2CKP - chains A and B; structure by X-ray diffraction, 3.10 A resolution.

Chain A (and B):
Name: Choline kinase alpha
Source organism: Homo sapiens
Notes: EC 2.7.1.32; fragment: splice isoform 2, residues 50-439; chain B of this document is another copy of the same molecule, construct and numbering; everything in this record applies to it too
Reference sequence: P35790 (CHKA_HUMAN); the author numbering skips numbers that UniProt does not, so the offset changes along the chain: 50-156 = UniProt 50-156; 175-457 = UniProt 157-439
Amino-acid sequence (390 residues; numbered 50 to 457; 18 numbers in that range are skipped by the numbering (no residue carries them; nothing is unmodelled there); the number before each row is that of its first residue):
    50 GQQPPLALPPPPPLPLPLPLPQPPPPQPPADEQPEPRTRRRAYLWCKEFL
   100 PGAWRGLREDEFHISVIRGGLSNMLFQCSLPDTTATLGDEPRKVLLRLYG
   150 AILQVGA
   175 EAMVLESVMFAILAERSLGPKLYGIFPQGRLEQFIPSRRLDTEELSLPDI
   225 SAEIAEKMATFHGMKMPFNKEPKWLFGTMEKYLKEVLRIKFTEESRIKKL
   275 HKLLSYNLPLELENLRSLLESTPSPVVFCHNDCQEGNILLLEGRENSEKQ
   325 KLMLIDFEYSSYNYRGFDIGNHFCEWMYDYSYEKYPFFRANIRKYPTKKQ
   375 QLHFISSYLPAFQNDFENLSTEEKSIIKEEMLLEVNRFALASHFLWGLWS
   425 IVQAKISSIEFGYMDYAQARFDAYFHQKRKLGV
Not modelled in the structure: 50-85, 131-139, 149-156, 175, 262-268, 314-326 (chain B: 50-91, 118-121, 131-141, 148-156, 175-176, 256-277, 317-323, 388-389, 424-440)
Construct notes: conflict S220 (Gly202 in P35790), L422 (Gln404 in P35790)
Ligand contacts: ADP (adenosine-5'-diphosphate): I116, R117, N122, L124, L144, R146, P194, E206, Q207, F208, I209, S211, R212, R213, G310, N311, L313, I329, D330
UniProt features mapped onto this chain:
  - binding site (ATP): R117 to M123, R146
  - binding site (phosphocholine): G119 to S121
Reported in the primary citation:
  - binding site for ADP: R117, N122, L124, L144, R146, E206, Q207, I209, S211, R213, L313, D330
  - conformationally variable residues (side-chain flip): R117
  - catalytic residues: S121, N122, R146, D306, Q308, N311, D330 (proposed by the authors, not directly observed)

How chain A and chain B interact:
Pairs across the interface (40; chain A residue first):
  E97(A) - N243(B)
  E97(A) - K244(B)  hydrogen bond (backbone-backbone)
  E97(A) - E245(B)
  F98(A) - P241(B)
  F98(A) - F242(B)
  F98(A) - N243(B)
  F98(A) - K244(B)  hydrogen bond (backbone-side chain)
  P100(A) - K244(B)
  A176(A) - P201(B)
  V178(A) - V178(B)  hydrophobic
  V178(A) - S181(B)
  S181(A) - V182(B)
  V182(A) - S181(B)
  V182(A) - A185(B)  hydrophobic
  A185(A) - I186(B)  hydrophobic
  I186(A) - E189(B)
  E189(A) - I186(B)
  E189(A) - E189(B)
  E189(A) - R190(B)  salt bridge
  R190(A) - E189(B)  salt bridge
  L196(A) - P241(B)
  G198(A) - P241(B)
  I199(A) - P241(B)  hydrogen bond (backbone-backbone)
  I199(A) - F242(B)  hydrophobic
  P241(A) - F98(B)
  P241(A) - L196(B)
  P241(A) - Y197(B)
  P241(A) - G198(B)
  P241(A) - I199(B)  hydrogen bond (backbone-backbone)
  F242(A) - F98(B)
  F242(A) - I199(B)
  N243(A) - E97(B)  hydrogen bond (side chain-backbone)
  N243(A) - F98(B)
  K244(A) - E97(B)  hydrogen bond (backbone-backbone)
  K244(A) - F98(B)  hydrogen bond (side chain-backbone)
  K244(A) - R104(B)  hydrogen bond (backbone-side chain)
  E245(A) - K96(B)
  E245(A) - E97(B)
  E245(A) - R104(B)  salt bridge
  P246(A) - R104(B)
Interface residues without a listed pair, chain A (22 interface residues in all): P201, M240
Interface residues without a listed pair, chain B (24 interface residues in all): L99, M177, L179

Overview:
Chain A and chain B form an interface of 22 and 24 residues respectively, with 8 hydrogen bonds and 3 salt
bridges. Polar contacts include E189(A)-R190(B), E245(A)-R104(B) and F98(A)-K244(B). Ligands of chain A: ADP.
From the paper: catalytic residues S121(A), N122(A) and R146(A) among others; a binding site for ADP at
R117(A), N122(A) and L124(A) among others.
Both chains are Choline kinase alpha (Homo sapiens). Entry 2CKP (Crystal structure of Human Choline Kinase
alpha-2 in complex with ADP) was determined by X-ray diffraction together with 2CKO and 2CKQ from the same
study.
